Entry 8EE9 (X-ray diffraction, 1.22 A resolution); this record covers chains D and F of the 3 polymer chains in the assembly.

# Chain D
Molecule: 16-nt DNA strand
Sequence (16 nucleotides; row label = number of the first residue in the row):
    17 TCCCCATTCC TTTTAT

# Chain F
Protein: Transcription factor PU.1
From: Homo sapiens
Notes: fragment: ETS-Domain
UniProtKB: P17947 (SPI1_HUMAN); numbering as in UniProt (aligned over 165-270)
Sequence (106 residues; numbered 165 to 270; the number before each row is that of its first residue):
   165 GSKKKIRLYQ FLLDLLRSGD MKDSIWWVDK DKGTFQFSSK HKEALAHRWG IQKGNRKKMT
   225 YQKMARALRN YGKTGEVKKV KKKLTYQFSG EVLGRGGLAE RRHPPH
Disordered / not traced: 165-168, 260-270
Curated features (UniProtKB/Swiss-Prot):
  - DNA-binding region: Ile170 to Ser253 (ETS)
  - binding site (DNA): Lys217, Arg230, Arg233, Lys243
  - natural variant: His211 (H211P: In AGM10), Val241 (V241G: In AGM10)
What the authors report for this chain:
  - binding site for the 16-nt DNA strand (chain D): Arg171, Leu172, Trp213, Lys217, Gln226, Ala231

# How chain D and chain F interact
Residue-residue contacts (19):
  DC21(D) - Arg171(F)  salt bridge to the phosphate
  DA22(D) - Arg171(F)  salt bridge to the phosphate
  DA22(D) - Leu172(F)  hydrogen bond to the phosphate
  DA22(D) - Lys217(F)  hydrogen bond to the phosphate
  DA22(D) - Tyr235(F)  hydrogen bond to the phosphate
  DT23(D) - Trp213(F)  hydrogen bond to the phosphate
  DT23(D) - Lys217(F)  salt bridge to the phosphate
  DT23(D) - Asn219(F)  hydrogen bond to the phosphate
  DT23(D) - Met223(F)  phosphate contact
  DT23(D) - Asn234(F)  base contact
  DT24(D) - Asn219(F)  phosphate contact
  DT24(D) - Arg220(F)  phosphate contact
  DT24(D) - Lys221(F)  hydrogen bond to the phosphate
  DT24(D) - Lys227(F)  salt bridge to the phosphate
  DT24(D) - Arg230(F)  base contact
  DC25(D) - Arg220(F)  salt bridge to the phosphate
  DC25(D) - Lys221(F)  salt bridge to the phosphate
  DC26(D) - Gln226(F)  base contact
  DT27(D) - Gln226(F)  base contact
Interface residues without a listed pair, chain F (16 interface residues in all): Ile170, Lys222, Ala231

# Summary
The interface between chain D and chain F involves 7 residues on one side and 16 on the other; the contacts
include 6 hydrogen bonds and 6 salt bridges. Polar pairs include DA22(D)-Leu172(F), DA22(D)-Lys217(F) and
DA22(D)-Tyr235(F). The paper reports a binding site for the 16-nt DNA strand (chain D) at Arg171(F), Leu172(F)
and Trp213(F) among others.
Chain D is a 16-nt DNA strand and chain F is Transcription factor PU.1 (Homo sapiens); the structure, Human
PU.1 ETS-Domain (165-270) Bound to d(AATAAAAGGAATGGGG), was determined by X-ray diffraction together with
8E3K, 8E3R, 8E4H, 8E5Y, 8EBH, 8EJ6 and 14 further entries from the same study.
